3CUX - chain A; structure by X-ray diffraction, 1.70 A resolution.

[Chain A]
Name: Malate synthase
Organism: Bacillus anthracis
Notes: EC 2.3.3.9
UniProtKB: Q81TX1 (Q81TX1_BACAN); numbering as in UniProt (aligned over 2-529)
Sequence (528 residues; each row starts with the number of its first residue):
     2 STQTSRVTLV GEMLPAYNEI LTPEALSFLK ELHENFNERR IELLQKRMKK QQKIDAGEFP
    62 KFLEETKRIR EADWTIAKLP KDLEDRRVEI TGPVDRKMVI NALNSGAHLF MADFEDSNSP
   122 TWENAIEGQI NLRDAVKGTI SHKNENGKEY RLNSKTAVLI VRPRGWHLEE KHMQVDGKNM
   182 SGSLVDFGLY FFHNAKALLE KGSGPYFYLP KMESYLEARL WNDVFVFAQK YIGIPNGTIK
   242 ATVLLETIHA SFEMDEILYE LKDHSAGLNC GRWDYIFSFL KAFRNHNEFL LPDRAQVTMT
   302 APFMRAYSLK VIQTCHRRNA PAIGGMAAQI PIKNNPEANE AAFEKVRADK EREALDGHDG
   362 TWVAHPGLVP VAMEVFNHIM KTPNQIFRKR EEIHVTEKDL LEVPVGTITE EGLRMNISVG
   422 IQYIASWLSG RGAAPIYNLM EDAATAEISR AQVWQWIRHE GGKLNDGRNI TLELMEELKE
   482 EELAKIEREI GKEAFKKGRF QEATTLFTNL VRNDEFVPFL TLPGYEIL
Unresolved in the structure: 2-6, 15-16, 326-344, 496
Bound ions: Mg2+ site 1: Glu247, Asp275; Mg2+ site 2 near Asn286 (its only coordinating residue here)

[In short]
Glu247 and Asp275 coordinate Mg2+ site 1.
Chain A is Malate synthase (Bacillus anthracis); the structure, Atomic Resolution Structures of Escherichia
coli and Bacillis anthracis Malate Synthase A: Comparison with Isoform G ..., was determined by X-ray
diffraction (same publication as 3CUZ, 3CV1 and 3CV2).
